PDB entry 5URC | X-ray diffraction, 1.85 A resolution | chains C and D of the 4 polymer chains in the assembly

== Chain C ==
Protein: Hemoglobin subunit alpha
Organism: Homo sapiens
UniProt: P69905 (HBA_HUMAN); residues 1-141 here correspond to UniProt positions 2-142 (UniProt number = residue number + 1)
Chain sequence (141 residues; each row starts with the number of its first residue):
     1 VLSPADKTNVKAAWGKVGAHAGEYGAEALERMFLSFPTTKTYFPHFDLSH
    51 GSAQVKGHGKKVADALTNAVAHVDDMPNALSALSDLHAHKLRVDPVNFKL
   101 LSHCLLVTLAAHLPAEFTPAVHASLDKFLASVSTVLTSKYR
Swiss-Prot annotation at these positions:
  - binding site (O2): His58
  - binding site (heme b): His87
  - site: Thr8, Asn9 (Microbial infection: Cleavage), Lys11 (Not glycated), Ala13, Trp14 (Microbial infection: Cleavage), Tyr24, Gly25 (Microbial infection: Cleavage), Leu29, Glu30 (Microbial infection: Cleavage), His45, Phe46 (Microbial infection: Cleavage), Asp47, Leu48 (Microbial infection: Cleavage), Ser52, Ala53 (Microbial infection: Cleavage), Val55, Lys56 (Microbial infection: Cleavage), Lys56 (Not glycated), Gly59, Lys60 (Microbial infection: Cleavage), Lys60 (Not glycated), Lys90 (Not glycated), Leu91, Arg92 (Microbial infection: Cleavage), Lys99 (Not glycated), Leu106, Val107 (Microbial infection: Cleavage), Thr108, Leu109 (Microbial infection: Cleavage), Val121, His122 (Microbial infection: Cleavage), Ser133, Thr134 (Microbial infection: Cleavage)
  - modified residue: Ser3 (Phosphoserine), Lys7 (N6-succinyllysine), Thr8 (Phosphothreonine), Lys11 (N6-succinyllysine), Lys16 (N6-acetyllysine), Tyr24 (Phosphotyrosine), Ser35 (Phosphoserine), Lys40 (N6-succinyllysine), Ser49 (Phosphoserine), Ser102 (Phosphoserine), Thr108 (Phosphothreonine), Ser124 (Phosphoserine), Ser131 (Phosphoserine), Thr134 (Phosphothreonine), Thr137 (Phosphothreonine), Ser138 (Phosphoserine)
  - glycosylation (N-linked (Glc) (glycation) lysine): Lys7, Lys16, Lys40, Lys61
Covalently attached groups: 5-hydroxymethyl-furfural (FUX) linked to Val1
Metal / ion sites: heme Fe near His87 (its only coordinating residue here)
Residues lining bound ligands:
  - (5-formylfuran-2-yl)methyl acetate (8MV): Thr134, Thr137, Ser138
  - carbon monoxide (CMO): Leu29, Phe43, His58, Val62, His87
  - 5-hydroxymethyl-furfural (FUX): Leu2, Asp126, Lys127, Ala130, Ser131
  - heme (HEM): Met32, Thr39, Tyr42, Phe43, Phe46, His58, Lys61, Val62, Ala65, Leu66, Leu83, Leu86, His87, Leu91, Val93, Asn97, Phe98, Leu101, Leu105, Val132, Leu136
What the authors report for this chain:
  - binding site for (5-formylfuran-2-yl)methyl acetate: Val1, Ala130, Ser131, Thr134
  - binding site for 5-hydroxymethyl-furfural: Val1

== Chain D ==
Protein: Hemoglobin subunit beta
Organism: Homo sapiens
UniProt: P68871 (HBB_HUMAN); residues 1-146 here correspond to UniProt positions 2-147 (UniProt number = residue number + 1)
Chain sequence (146 residues; row label = number of the first residue in the row):
     1 VHLTPEEKSAVTALWGKVNVDEVGGEALGRLLVVYPWTQRFFESFGDLST
    51 PDAVMGNPKVKAHGKKVLGAFSDGLAHLDNLKGTFATLSELHCDKLHVDP
   101 ENFRLLGNVLVCVLAHHFGKEFTPPVQAAYQKVVAGVANALAHKYH
Swiss-Prot annotation at these positions:
  - binding site ((2R)-2,3-bisphosphoglycerate): Val1, His2, Lys82, His143
  - binding site (heme b): His63, His92
  - site: Glu7, Lys8 (Microbial infection: Cleavage), Gly25, Glu26 (Microbial infection: Cleavage), Gly29, Arg30 (Microbial infection: Cleavage), Tyr35, Pro36 (Microbial infection: Cleavage), Trp37, Thr38 (Microbial infection: Cleavage), Phe45, Gly46 (Microbial infection: Cleavage), Asp52, Ala53 (Microbial infection: Cleavage), Gly56, Asn57 (Microbial infection: Cleavage), Lys59 (Not glycated), Phe71, Ser72 (Microbial infection: Cleavage), Gly74, Leu75 (Microbial infection: Cleavage), Lys82 (Not glycated), Thr84, Phe85 (Microbial infection: Cleavage), His92, Cys93 (Microbial infection: Cleavage), Lys95 (Not glycated), Arg104, Leu105 (Microbial infection: Cleavage), Leu110, Val111 (Microbial infection: Cleavage), Gly119, Lys120 (Microbial infection: Cleavage), Phe122, Thr123 (Microbial infection: Cleavage), Ala128, Ala129 (Microbial infection: Cleavage) and 2 more in UniProt
  - modified residue: Val1 (N-acetylvaline), Ser9 (Phosphoserine), Thr12 (Phosphothreonine), Ser44 (Phosphoserine), Thr50 (Phosphothreonine), Lys59 (N6-acetyllysine), Lys82 (N6-acetyllysine), Thr87 (Phosphothreonine), Cys93 (S-nitrosocysteine), Lys144 (N6-acetyllysine)
  - glycosylation: Val1 (N-linked (Glc) (glycation) valine), Lys8 (N-linked (Glc) (glycation) lysine), Lys17 (N-linked (Glc) (glycation) lysine), Lys66 (N-linked (Glc) (glycation) lysine), Lys120 (N-linked (Glc) (glycation) lysine), Lys144 (N-linked (Glc) (glycation) lysine)
Metal / ion sites: heme Fe near His92 (its only coordinating residue here)
Residues lining bound ligands:
  - carbon monoxide (CMO): Leu28, Phe42, His63, Val67, His92
  - heme (HEM): Leu31, Thr38, Phe41, Phe42, Phe45, His63, Lys66, Val67, Ala70, Phe71, Phe85, Leu88, Leu91, His92, Leu96, Val98, Asn102, Phe103, Leu106, Val137, Leu141

== Interface between chain C and chain D ==
Pairs across the interface - 39 pairs, chain C then chain D:
  Arg31(C) with Phe122(D), hydrogen bond (side chain-backbone); Thr123(D); Pro124(D); Gln127(D), hydrogen bond
  Leu34(C) with Pro124(D); Pro125(D); Ala128(D)
  Ser35(C) with Gln127(D); Ala128(D), hydrogen bond (side chain-backbone); Gln131(D)
  Phe36(C) with Gln131(D)
  Lys99(C) with Arg104(D)
  His103(C) with Asn108(D); Val111(D); Gln127(D); Gln131(D), hydrogen bond
  Cys104(C) with Gln127(D)
  Val107(C) with Val111(D), hydrophobic; Ala115(D), hydrophobic; Gln127(D)
  Ala110(C) with Cys112(D); Ala115(D); His116(D)
  Ala111(C) with Ala115(D); Gly119(D); Lys120(D)
  Pro114(C) with His116(D), hydrogen bond (backbone-side chain)
  Phe117(C) with Arg30(D), hydrogen bond (backbone-side chain); His116(D)
  Thr118(C) with Arg30(D)
  Pro119(C) with Arg30(D); Val33(D); Met55(D), hydrophobic
  His122(C) with Arg30(D), hydrogen bond; Val34(D)
  Ala123(C) with Val33(D); Val34(D), hydrophobic
  Asp126(C) with Val34(D); Tyr35(D)
Interface residues without a listed pair, chain C (19 interface residues in all): Leu106, Ala120
Interface residues without a listed pair, chain D (22 interface residues in all): Glu26, Pro51

== Overview ==
19 residues of chain C and 22 residues of chain D are in contact; the contacts include 7 hydrogen bonds. Among
the polar pairs are Arg31(C)-Phe122(D), Arg31(C)-Gln127(D) and Ser35(C)-Ala128(D). From the paper: a binding
site for (5-formylfuran-2-yl)methyl acetate at Val1(C), Ala130(C) and Ser131(C) among others; a binding site
for 5-hydroxymethyl-furfural at Val1(C).
Chain C is Hemoglobin subunit alpha and chain D is Hemoglobin subunit beta, both from Homo sapiens; the
structure, Design, Synthesis, Functional and Biological Evaluation of Ether and Ester Derivatives of the
Antisickling Agent 5-HMF ..., was determined by X-ray diffraction.
